PDB entry 1QYF | X-ray diffraction, 1.50 A resolution | chain A

[Chain A]
Protein: green-fluorescent protein
Source organism: Aequorea victoria
Reference sequence: P42212 (GFP_AEQVI); aligned to UniProt positions 1-226 over residues 0-227 (the alignment contains insertions or deletions, so no single offset holds)
Amino-acid sequence (228 residues; each row starts with the number of its first residue; note: 2 numbers in that range are skipped by the numbering (no residue carries them; nothing is unmodelled there); numbering starts at 0):
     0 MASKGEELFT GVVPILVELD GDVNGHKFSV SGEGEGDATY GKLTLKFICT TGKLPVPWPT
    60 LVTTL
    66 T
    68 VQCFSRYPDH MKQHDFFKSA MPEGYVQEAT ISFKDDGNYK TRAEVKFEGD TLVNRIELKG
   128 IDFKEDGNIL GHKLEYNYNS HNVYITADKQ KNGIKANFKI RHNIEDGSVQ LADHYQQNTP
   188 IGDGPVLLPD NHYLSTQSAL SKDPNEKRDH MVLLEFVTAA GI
Unresolved in the structure: 0-2
Construct notes: cloning artifact (1); engineered mutation Leu64 (Phe in P42212), Ala96 (Arg in P42212), Ser99 (Phe in P42212), Thr153 (Met in P42212), Ala163 (Val in P42212); chromophore (66, 66, 66)
Modified positions: Thr66 ({2-[(1R,2R)-1-amino-2-hydroxypropyl]-4-(4-hydroxybenzylidene)-5-oxo-4,5-dihydro-1H-imidazol-1-yl}acetic acid; CRO)
Covalent attachments: covalent link Leu64-Thr66; covalent link Thr66-Val68
From the paper describing this entry:
  - contacts within the chain: Leu60-Leu64 (backbone contact), Val68-Phe71 (backbone contact)
  - catalytic residues: Thr62, Glu222 (proposed by the authors, not directly observed)

[In short]
From the paper: catalytic residues Thr62 and Glu222; contacts within the chain involving Leu60, Leu64 and
Val68 among others.
Chain A is green-fluorescent protein (Aequorea victoria); the structure, Crystal structure of matured green
fluorescent protein R96A variant, was determined by X-ray diffraction (same publication as 1QYO, 1QYQ, 1QXT
and 1QY3).
